9D3A - chains C and D of the 4 polymer chains in the assembly; structure by electron microscopy, 3.78 A resolution.

== Chain C ==
Name: Glutamate receptor ionotropic, NMDA 1
Organism: Homo sapiens
UniProt: Q05586 (NMDZ1_HUMAN); residue numbers follow UniProt; this construct covers 23-847
Chain sequence (825 residues; row label = number of the first residue in the row):
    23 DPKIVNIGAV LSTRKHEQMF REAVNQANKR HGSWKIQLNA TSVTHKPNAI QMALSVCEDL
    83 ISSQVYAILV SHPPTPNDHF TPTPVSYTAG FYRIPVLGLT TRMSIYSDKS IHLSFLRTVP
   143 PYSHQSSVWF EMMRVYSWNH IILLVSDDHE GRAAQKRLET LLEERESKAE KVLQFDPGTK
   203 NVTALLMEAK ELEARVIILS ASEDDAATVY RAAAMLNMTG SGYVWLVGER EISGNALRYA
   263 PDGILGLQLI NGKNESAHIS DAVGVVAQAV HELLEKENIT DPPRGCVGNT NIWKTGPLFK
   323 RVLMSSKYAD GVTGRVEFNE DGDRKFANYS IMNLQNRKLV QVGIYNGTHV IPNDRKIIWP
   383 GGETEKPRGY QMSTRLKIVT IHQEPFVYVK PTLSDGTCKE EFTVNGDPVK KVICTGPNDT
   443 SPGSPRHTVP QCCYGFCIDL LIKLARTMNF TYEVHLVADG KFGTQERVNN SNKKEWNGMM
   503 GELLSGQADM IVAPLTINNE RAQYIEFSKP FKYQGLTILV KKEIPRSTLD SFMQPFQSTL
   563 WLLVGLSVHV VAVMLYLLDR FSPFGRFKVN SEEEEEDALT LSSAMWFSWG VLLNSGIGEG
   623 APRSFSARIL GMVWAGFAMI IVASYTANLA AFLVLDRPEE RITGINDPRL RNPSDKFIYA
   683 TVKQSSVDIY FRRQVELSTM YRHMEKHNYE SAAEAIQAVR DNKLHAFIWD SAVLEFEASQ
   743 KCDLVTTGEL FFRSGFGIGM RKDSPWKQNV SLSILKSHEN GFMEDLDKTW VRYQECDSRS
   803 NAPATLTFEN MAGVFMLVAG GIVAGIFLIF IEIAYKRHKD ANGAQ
Disordered / not traced: 23-24, 586-599, 840-847
Construct notes: engineered mutation Asn844 (Arg in Q05586), Gly845 (Arg in Q05586), Ala846 (Lys in Q05586)
Curated features (UniProtKB/Swiss-Prot):
  - region: Leu603 to Pro624 (Pore-forming)
  - binding site (glycine): Pro516, Thr518, Arg523, Ser688, Asp732
  - glycosylation (N-linked (GlcNAc...) asparagine): Asn61, Asn203, Asn239, Asn276, Asn300, Asn350, Asn368, Asn440, Asn471, Asn491, Asn674, Asn771
  - natural variant: Arg217 (R217W: In NDHMSR), Asp227 (D227H: In NDHMSR; uncertain significance), Arg306 (R306Q: Found in a patient with schizophrenia; uncertain significance), Asp552 (D552E: In NDHMSD), Pro557 (P557R: In NDHMSD), Ser560 (S560SS: In NDHMSD), Gly618 (G618R: In NDHMSD), Gly620 (G620R: In NDHMSD), Ala637 (A637S: In NDHMSD; uncertain significance; A637V: In NDHMSD; uncertain significance), Gly638 (G638A: In NDHMSD; G638V: In NDHMSD), Met641 (M641I: In NDHMSD; M641L: In NDHMSD; M641V: In NDHMSD), Ile642 (I642T: In NDHMSD; uncertain significance), 13 further natural variant entries in UniProt
  - mutagenesis: Ile642 (I642L: Slight decrease in glutamate and glycine agonist potency; mutant channels are activated at 2-fold higher glutamate and glycine concentrations), Val644 (V644M: Increase in glutamate and glycine agonist potency; mutant channels are activated lower glutamate and glycine concentrations), Ala653 (A653G: Increase in glutamate and glycine agonist potency; mutant channels are activated lower glutamate and glycine concentrations), Met813 (M813V: Slight decrease in glycine agonist potency; no effect on glutamate agonist potency)
Disulfides: Cys79-Cys308, Cys420-Cys454, Cys436-Cys455, Cys744-Cys798
Covalent attachments: N-acetylglucosamine (NAG) linked to Asn771
Small-molecule neighbours: glycine (GLY): Phe484, Pro516, Thr518, Arg523, Ser687, Ser688, Trp731, Asp732

== Chain D ==
Name: Glutamate receptor ionotropic, NMDA 2D
Organism: Homo sapiens
UniProt: O15399 (NMDE4_HUMAN); residues 28-880 here = UniProt positions 28-880
Chain sequence (861 residues; each row starts with the number of its first residue):
    28 FPEEAPGPGG AGGPGGGLGG ARPLNVALVF SGPAYAAEAA RLGPAVAAAV RSPGLDVRPV
    88 ALVLNGSDPR SLVLQLCDLL SGLRVHGVVF EDDSRAPAVA PILDFLSAQT SLPIVAVHGG
   148 AALVLTPKEK GSTFLQLGSS TEQQLQVIFE VLEEYDWTSF VAVTTRAPGH RAFLSYIEVL
   208 TDGSLVGWEH RGALTLDPGA GEAVLSAQLR SVSAQIRLLF CAREEAEPVF RAAEEAGLTG
   268 SGYVWFMVGP QLAGGGGSGA PGEPPLLPGG APLPAGLFAV RSAGWRDDLA RRVAAGVAVV
   328 ARGAQALLRD YGFLPELGHD CRAQNRTHRG ESLHRYFMNI TWDNRDYSFN EDGFLVNPSL
   388 VVISLTRDRT WEVVGSWEQQ TLRLKYPLWS RYGRFLQPVD DTQHLTVATL EERPFVIVEP
   448 ADPISGTCIR DSVPCRSQLN RTHSPPPDAP RPEKRCCKGF CIDILKRLAH TIGFSYDLYL
   508 VTNGKHGKKI DGVWNGMIGE VFYQRADMAI GSLTINEERS EIVDFSVPFV ETGISVMVAR
   568 SNGTVSPSAF LEPYSPAVWV MMFVMCLTVV AVTVFIFEYL SPVGYNRSLA TGKRPGGSTF
   628 TIGKSIWLLW ALVFNNSVPV ENPRGTTSKI MVLVWAFFAV IFLASYTANL AAFMIQEEYV
   688 DTVSGLSDRK FQRPQEQYPP LKFGTVPNGS TEKNIRSNYP DMHSYMVRYN QPRVEEALTQ
   748 LKAGKLDAFI YDAAVLNYMA RKDEGCKLVT IGSGKVFATT GYGIALHKGS RWKRPIDLAL
   808 LQFLGDDEIE MLERLWLSGI CHNDKIEVMS SKLDIDNMAG VFYMLLVAMG LSLLVFAWEH
   868 LVYWRLRHCL GPTETSQVAP A
Disordered / not traced: 28-51, 277-298, 466-478, 608-626, 830-833, 873-888
Construct notes: expression tag (881-888)
Curated features (UniProtKB/Swiss-Prot):
  - region: Lys631 to Pro650 (Pore-forming)
  - binding site (L-glutamate): Ser539, Thr541, Arg546, Ser717, Thr718, Asp759
  - site: Asn642 (Functional determinant of NMDA receptors)
  - glycosylation (N-linked (GlcNAc...) asparagine): Asn92, Asn352, Asn366, Asn384, Asn467, Asn569
  - natural variant: Pro140 (P140S: In a breast cancer sample), Gly286 (G286R: In a breast cancer sample), Leu466 (L466V: Found in a patient with schizophrenia; uncertain significance), Glu527 (E527G: In a breast cancer sample), Met592 (M592L: Found in a patient with autism spectrum disorder; uncertain significance), Val667 (V667I: In DEE46), Met733 (M733V: Found in a patient with schizophrenia; uncertain significance), Arg872 (R872H: Found in a patient with schizophrenia; uncertain significance)
  - mutagenesis: Pro580 (P580R: Changed glutamate-gated calcium ion channel activity characterized by increased glutamate and glycine potency), Met845 (M845V: Increased glutamate and glycine agonist potency)
Disulfides: Cys104-Cys348, Cys455-Cys483, Cys462-Cys484, Cys773-Cys828
Covalent attachments: N-acetylglucosamine (NAG) linked to Asn715
Small-molecule neighbours: glutamic acid (GLU): His513, Ser539, Thr541, Arg546, Val713, Pro714, Gly716, Ser717, Thr718, Tyr758, Asp759

== Interface between chain C and chain D ==
Residue-residue contacts (84):
  Asn70(C) with Asn352(D), hydrogen bond
  Ile72(C) with Gln136(D); Cys348(D); Arg349(D), hydrogen bond (backbone-side chain)
  Gln73(C) with Arg349(D)
  Leu76(C) with Val100(D), hydrophobic; Leu101(D), hydrophobic; Arg349(D)
  Cys79(C) with Arg97(D)
  Pro106(C) with Phe132(D), hydrophobic
  Tyr109(C) with Pro128(D), hydrophobic; Phe132(D), hydrophobic; Glu156(D)
  Phe113(C) with Ser94(D); Ala125(D)
  Tyr114(C) with Asp95(D), hydrogen bond
  Ser132(C) with Leu152(D); Thr153(D); Pro154(D)
  Ile133(C) with Leu152(D), hydrophobic; Glu156(D)
  Cys308(C) with Asp95(D); Arg97(D)
  Val309(C) with Asp95(D)
  Gly310(C) with Asp95(D), hydrogen bond (backbone-side chain)
  Asn311(C) with Ser94(D), hydrogen bond (backbone-side chain); Asp95(D), hydrogen bond (backbone-side chain)
  Thr312(C) with Ser94(D), hydrogen bond
  Lys316(C) with Glu251(D), salt bridge
  Asn494(C) with Val206(D), hydrogen bond (side chain-backbone)
  Gln556(C) with Lys839(D)
  Pro557(C) with Lys839(D); Leu840(D), hydrogen bond (backbone-backbone)
  Phe558(C) with Leu840(D), hydrophobic
  Gln559(C) with Lys839(D); Asp841(D)
  Thr561(C) with Asp841(D); Ile842(D)
  Leu562(C) with Ile842(D), hydrophobic
  Leu565(C) with Ile842(D), hydrophobic; Phe849(D), hydrophobic
  Leu580(C) with Ser859(D); Phe863(D)
  Phe583(C) with Phe863(D), hydrophobic
  Ser584(C) with Phe863(D)
  Pro585(C) with His867(D)
  Phe609(C) with Val645(D), hydrophobic
  Val613(C) with Val645(D), hydrophobic
  Asn616(C) with Asn643(D); Ser644(D)
  Gly620(C) with Pro646(D)
  Glu621(C) with Pro646(D)
  Pro624(C) with Trp634(D)
  Phe627(C) with Gly630(D)
  Ser628(C) with Phe863(D)
  Arg630(C) with Trp634(D)
  Ile631(C) with Leu858(D), hydrophobic
  Gly633(C) with Trp637(D)
  Met634(C) with Trp637(D), hydrogen bond
  Val635(C) with Ala855(D), hydrophobic
  Ala637(C) with Trp637(D), hydrophobic
  Gly638(C) with Phe641(D)
  Met641(C) with Phe641(D), hydrophobic; Leu670(D), hydrophobic
  Ile642(C) with Tyr673(D)
  Ala645(C) with Tyr673(D), hydrophobic
  Ser646(C) with Leu677(D); Met845(D)
  Thr648(C) with Thr674(D)
  Ala649(C) with Thr674(D); Ala678(D)
  Asn650(C) with Met681(D); Ser838(D); Leu840(D)
  Ala653(C) with Met681(D), hydrophobic
  Phe654(C) with Ser837(D)
  Val656(C) with Ile682(D), hydrophobic
  Leu657(C) with Val835(D), hydrophobic; Ser837(D)
  Pro670(C) with Gly826(D)
  Arg671(C) with Ile827(D)
  Ser700(C) with Arg457(D), hydrogen bond
  Arg704(C) with Leu212(D); Ile456(D)
Also at the interface, not in a pair above, chain C (75 interface residues in all): Ala71, Arg115, Asp130, Lys131, Lys496, Ser569, Met576, Gly612, Ser617, Ala623, Leu632, Phe639, Ala652, Asp658, Val697, Thr701
Also at the interface, not in a pair above, chain D (67 interface residues in all): Pro96, Val126, Ile129, Pro195, Asp209, Lys485, Phe577, Asn642, Ser825, Met836, Val848, Met851, Leu852, Met856, Val862

== Summary ==
75 residues of chain C face 67 of chain D across their interface; the contacts include 11 hydrogen bonds and 1
salt bridge. Polar pairs include Lys316(C)-Glu251(D), Asn70(C)-Asn352(D) and Ile72(C)-Arg349(D). Bound to
chain C: glycine. Bound to chain D: glutamic acid.
Here chain C is Glutamate receptor ionotropic, NMDA 1 and chain D is Glutamate receptor ionotropic, NMDA 2D,
both from Homo sapiens. Entry 9D3A (Nonactive state of Gly-,Glu- bound GluN1a-2B-2D NMDAR (Low-res)) was
determined by electron microscopy (same publication as 9D37, 9D38, 9D39, 9D3B and 9D3C).
